PDB entry 2RHQ | X-ray diffraction, 2.20 A resolution | chains A and B

Chain A:
Protein: Phenylalanyl-tRNA synthetase alpha chain
From: Staphylococcus haemolyticus
Notes: EC 6.1.1.20
UniProt: Q4L5E3 (SYFA_STAHJ); residues 84-351 here = UniProt positions 84-351
Chain sequence (294 residues; row label = number of the first residue in the row):
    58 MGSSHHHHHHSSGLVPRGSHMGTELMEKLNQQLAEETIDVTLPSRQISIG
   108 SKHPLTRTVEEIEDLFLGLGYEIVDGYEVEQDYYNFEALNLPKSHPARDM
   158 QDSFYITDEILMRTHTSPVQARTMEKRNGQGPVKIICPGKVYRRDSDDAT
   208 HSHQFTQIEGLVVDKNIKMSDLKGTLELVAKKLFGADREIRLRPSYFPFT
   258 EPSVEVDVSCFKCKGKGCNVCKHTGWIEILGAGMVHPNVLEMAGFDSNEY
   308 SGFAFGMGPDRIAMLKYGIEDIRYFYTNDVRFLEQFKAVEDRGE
Unresolved in the structure: 58-81
Construct notes: expression tag (58-83)
UniProt features mapped onto this chain:
  - binding site (Mg(2+)): E258
Bound ions: Zn2+: C267, C270, C275, C278
Residues lining bound ligands: GAX (1-{3-[(4-pyridin-2-ylpiperazin-1-yl)sulfonyl]phenyl}-3-(1,3-thiazol-2-yl)urea): L146, L148, A154, H172, S174, Q177, A178, M181, Q214, E216, L218, F254, P255, F256, T257, G288, A289, G290, V292, V296, A311, F312, G313, M314

Chain B:
Protein: Phenylalanyl-tRNA synthetase beta chain
From: Staphylococcus haemolyticus
Notes: EC 6.1.1.20
UniProt: Q4L5E4 (SYFB_STAHJ); aligned to UniProt positions 1-799 over residues 1-799
Chain sequence (795 residues; each row starts with the number of its first residue; note: 4 numbers in that range are skipped by the numbering (no residue carries them; nothing is unmodelled there)):
     1 MLISNEWLKDYVDAGVKVEDLAERITRTGIEVDNMIDYSKDIKNLVVGYI
    51 QSKEKGS
    62 GNICQVDIGEEEPVQIVCGAPNVDAGQHVIVAKVGGRLPGGIKIKRAKLR
   112 GERSEGMICSLQEIGISSNVVPKAYENGIFVFPTEVEPGTDALTALYLND
   162 QVMEFDLTPNRADALSMVGTAYEVAALYQTEMTKPETQSNETSESATNEL
   212 SVTIDNPEKVPYYSARVVKNVSIEPSPIWVQARLIKAGIRPINNVVDISN
   262 YVLLEYGQPLHMFDQDHIGSKEIVVRQAKDEETMTTLDNNERKLVDTDIV
   312 ISNGQEPIALAGVMGGDFSEVTEQTTNVVIEGAIFDPVSIRHTSRRLNLR
   362 SEASSRFEKGIATEFVDEAVDRACYLLQELASGEVLQDRVSSGDLGSFVT
   412 PIDITAEKVNKTIGFNLSNDEIQSIFRQLGFETTLKGETLTVNVPSRRKD
   462 ITIKEDLIEEVARIYGYDEIPSSLPVFGEVTSGELTDRQHKTRTLKETLE
   512 GAGLNQAITYSLVSKDHAKDFALQERPTISLLMPMSEAHATLRQSLLPHL
   562 IEATAYNVARKNKDVRLYEIGRVFFGNGEGELPDEVEYLSGILTGEYVVN
   612 AWQGKKEEIDFFIAKGVVDRVAEKLNLEFSYKAGKIEGLHPGRTAIVSLE
   662 GQDIGFIGELHPQVAADNDLKRTYVFELNYDAMMQVAVGYINYEQIPKFP
   712 GVTRDIALEVNHDVPSSELKQIIHNNGEDILQSTLVFDVYEGEHLEKGKK
   762 SVAIRLNYLDTEDTLTDERVSKIHDKILEALQAEGATI
Unresolved in the structure: 753-757
Construct notes: engineered mutation N34 (Asp in Q4L5E4), G56 (Asp58 in Q4L5E4), S57 (Ala59 in Q4L5E4), G62 (Asp60 in Q4L5E4), P144 (Gln in Q4L5E4), E795 (Gln in Q4L5E4)
UniProt features mapped onto this chain:
  - binding site (Mg(2+)): D461, D467, E470, E471

How chain A and chain B interact:
Residue-residue contacts (149; chain A residue first):
  L99(A) - W613(B)
  P100(A) - N611(B)  hydrogen bond (backbone-side chain)
  P100(A) - W613(B)  hydrogen bond (backbone-side chain)
  S101(A) - N611(B)  hydrogen bond (backbone-side chain)
  R102(A) - V609(B)
  R102(A) - N611(B)
  S105(A) - G512(B)
  S105(A) - G514(B)
  S105(A) - R577(B)
  I106(A) - E511(B)
  G107(A) - E511(B)  hydrogen bond (backbone-backbone)
  G107(A) - G514(B)
  G107(A) - L515(B)
  G107(A) - N516(B)
  S108(A) - E511(B)
  S108(A) - L515(B)
  S108(A) - N516(B)  hydrogen bond
  S108(A) - Q517(B)  hydrogen bond (backbone-backbone)
  K109(A) - E511(B)
  K109(A) - Q517(B)
  H110(A) - Q517(B)  hydrogen bond (backbone-side chain)
  H110(A) - I519(B)
  T113(A) - K507(B)
  T113(A) - Q517(B)  hydrogen bond
  E117(A) - R504(B)
  E117(A) - K507(B)  salt bridge
  E120(A) - R504(B)  salt bridge
  D121(A) - R504(B)  salt bridge
  L124(A) - G494(B)
  L124(A) - E495(B)
  L124(A) - L496(B)  hydrophobic
  G127(A) - T492(B)  hydrogen bond (backbone-side chain)
  G127(A) - G494(B)
  Y128(A) - G494(B)
  I130(A) - Q500(B)  hydrogen bond (backbone-side chain)
  G133(A) - R583(B)  hydrogen bond (backbone-side chain)
  Y134(A) - R583(B)
  Y134(A) - E596(B)
  E135(A) - S522(B)
  E135(A) - R583(B)  salt bridge
  E135(A) - F585(B)
  E135(A) - E596(B)  hydrogen bond (backbone-side chain)
  V136(A) - L553(B)  hydrophobic
  V136(A) - L593(B)
  V136(A) - P594(B)
  V136(A) - E596(B)  hydrogen bond (backbone-side chain)
  Q138(A) - L593(B)
  P153(A) - R352(B)
  D156(A) - R352(B)  salt bridge
  D156(A) - R356(B)  salt bridge
  M157(A) - M544(B)
  Q158(A) - M544(B)
  F161(A) - L542(B)  hydrophobic
  F161(A) - M544(B)
  Y162(A) - L542(B)
  Y162(A) - L543(B)  hydrogen bond (backbone-backbone)
  I163(A) - I540(B)  hydrophobic
  I163(A) - S541(B)
  I163(A) - L543(B)
  T164(A) - L543(B)
  I167(A) - G591(B)
  I167(A) - E592(B)
  I167(A) - L593(B)
  M169(A) - L542(B)  hydrophobic
  M169(A) - L553(B)  hydrophobic
  P189(A) - E490(B)
  K191(A) - F488(B)
  K191(A) - E490(B)
  K191(A) - T492(B)
  K197(A) - I519(B)
  Y199(A) - S522(B)  hydrogen bond
  R201(A) - M544(B)  hydrogen bond (side chain-backbone)
  R201(A) - M546(B)
  D202(A) - M546(B)
  S209(A) - Y521(B)
  H210(A) - Y521(B)
  H210(A) - L523(B)
  H210(A) - H550(B)
  Q211(A) - T520(B)  hydrogen bond (side chain-backbone)
  Q211(A) - Y521(B)
  Q211(A) - S522(B)  hydrogen bond (side chain-backbone)
  V219(A) - F488(B)  hydrophobic
  D221(A) - F488(B)
  N223(A) - K422(B)  hydrogen bond
  I224(A) - K422(B)
  I224(A) - P486(B)  hydrophobic
  K225(A) - K422(B)
  K225(A) - T423(B)
  M226(A) - T423(B)  hydrogen bond (backbone-backbone)
  M226(A) - I424(B)
  S227(A) - I424(B)  hydrogen bond (backbone-backbone)
  S227(A) - G425(B)
  S227(A) - P482(B)
  S227(A) - S483(B)
  S227(A) - S484(B)  hydrogen bond (backbone-backbone)
  D228(A) - S484(B)  hydrogen bond
  D228(A) - L485(B)
  D228(A) - P486(B)
  K230(A) - D479(B)
  K230(A) - I481(B)  hydrogen bond (side chain-backbone)
  K230(A) - P482(B)
  G231(A) - S483(B)
  G231(A) - S484(B)  hydrogen bond (backbone-backbone)
  G231(A) - L485(B)
  T232(A) - S484(B)
  T232(A) - L485(B)
  T232(A) - P486(B)
  E234(A) - S483(B)  hydrogen bond
  L235(A) - L485(B)  hydrophobic
  L249(A) - Y478(B)
  R250(A) - Y478(B)
  P251(A) - R27(B)
  P251(A) - G29(B)
  P251(A) - E470(B)
  P251(A) - R474(B)
  P251(A) - Y478(B)  hydrophobic
  S252(A) - E470(B)
  Y253(A) - T169(B)
  Y253(A) - P170(B)
  Y253(A) - N171(B)
  E258(A) - E466(B)
  E258(A) - D467(B)
  E258(A) - E470(B)
  P259(A) - E470(B)
  P259(A) - Y478(B)
  S260(A) - E470(B)  hydrogen bond (backbone-side chain)
  S260(A) - Y478(B)
  V261(A) - Y478(B)  hydrophobic
  H293(A) - I464(B)
  P294(A) - E466(B)
  R330(A) - Y521(B)
  F332(A) - I519(B)
  Y333(A) - I519(B)
  Y333(A) - Y521(B)
  T334(A) - Y567(B)
  N335(A) - A518(B)
  N335(A) - I519(B)  hydrogen bond (side chain-backbone)
  N335(A) - T520(B)
  N335(A) - N568(B)  hydrogen bond (backbone-side chain)
  D336(A) - Y567(B)
  D336(A) - N568(B)
  D336(A) - N573(B)  hydrogen bond
  V337(A) - N568(B)  hydrogen bond (backbone-side chain)
  V337(A) - N573(B)
  R338(A) - R571(B)
  R338(A) - N573(B)
  L340(A) - Q517(B)
  L340(A) - L578(B)  hydrophobic
  E341(A) - N516(B)  hydrogen bond
Other interface residues (no listed pair), chain A (89 interface residues in all): L112, L126, D132, E137, S151, D165, R170, R179, D204, K222, M291, S304, F310
Other interface residues (no listed pair), chain B (81 interface residues in all): T28, E31, V349, K419, I469, E508, A513, P545, A564, V576, Q614, K616

Overview:
Chain A and chain B form an interface of 89 and 81 residues respectively; the contacts include 32 hydrogen
bonds and 6 salt bridges. Polar pairs include E117(A)-K507(B), E120(A)-R504(B) and D121(A)-R504(B). Bound to
chain A: compound GAX.
Chain A is Phenylalanyl-tRNA synthetase alpha chain and chain B is Phenylalanyl-tRNA synthetase beta chain,
both from Staphylococcus haemolyticus; the structure, PheRS from Staphylococcus haemolyticus- rational protein
engineering and inhibitor studies, was determined by X-ray diffraction, deposited together with 2RHS.
